7BRM - chains F and h of the 18 polymer chains in the assembly; structure by electron microscopy, 3.60 A resolution.

[Chain F]
Protein: Curli production assembly/transport protein CsgG
Source organism: Escherichia coli (strain K12)
UniProt: A0A4V3YU48 (A0A4V3YU48_ECOLI); residues 1-277 here = UniProt positions 1-277
Chain sequence (277 residues; each row starts with the number of its first residue):
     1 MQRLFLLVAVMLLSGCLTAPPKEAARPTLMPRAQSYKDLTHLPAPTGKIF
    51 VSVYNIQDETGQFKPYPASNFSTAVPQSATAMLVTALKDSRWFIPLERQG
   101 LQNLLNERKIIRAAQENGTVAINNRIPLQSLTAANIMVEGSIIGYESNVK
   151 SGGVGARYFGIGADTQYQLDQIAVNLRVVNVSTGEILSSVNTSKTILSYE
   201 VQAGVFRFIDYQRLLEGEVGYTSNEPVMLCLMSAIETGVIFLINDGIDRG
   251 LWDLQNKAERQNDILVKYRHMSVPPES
Unresolved in the structure: 1-15, 273-277

[Chain h]
Protein: csgf
Source organism: Escherichia coli K-12
Chain sequence (138 residues; numbered 2 to 139; the number before each row is that of its first residue):
     2 MRVKHAVVLLMLISPLSWAGTMTFQFRNPNFGGNPNNGAFLLNSAQAQNS
    52 YKDPSYNDDFGIETPSALDNFTQAIQSQILGGLLSNINTGKPGRMVTNDY
   102 IVDIANRDGQLQLNVTDRKTGQTSTIQVSGLQNNSTDF
Unresolved in the structure: 2-20, 55-139

[Interface between chain F and chain h]
Pairs across the interface (8; chain F residue first):
  Phe208(F) - Gln49(h)
  Gln212(F) - Ala48(h)
  Gln212(F) - Gln49(h)
  Gln212(F) - Asn50(h)  hydrogen bond (side chain-backbone)
  Gln212(F) - Ser51(h)
  Arg213(F) - Gln49(h)
  Arg213(F) - Ser51(h)  hydrogen bond
  Leu214(F) - Gln49(h)  hydrogen bond (backbone-side chain)

[Overview]
Chain F and chain h each contribute 4 residues to their interface; the contacts include 3 hydrogen bonds.
Polar contacts include Gln212(F)-Asn50(h), Arg213(F)-Ser51(h) and Leu214(F)-Gln49(h).
Here chain F is Curli production assembly/transport protein CsgG (Escherichia coli (strain K12)) and chain h
is csgf (Escherichia coli K-12). Entry 7BRM (Architecture of curli complex) was determined by electron
microscopy (same publication as 6LQH and 6LQJ).
